3O02 - chain A; structure by X-ray diffraction, 1.90 A resolution.

== Chain A ==
Protein: Cell invasion protein sipD
Source organism: Salmonella enterica
Reference sequence: Q56026 (SIPD_SALTY); residues 39-343 here = UniProt positions 39-343
Amino-acid sequence (308 residues; each row starts with the number of its first residue):
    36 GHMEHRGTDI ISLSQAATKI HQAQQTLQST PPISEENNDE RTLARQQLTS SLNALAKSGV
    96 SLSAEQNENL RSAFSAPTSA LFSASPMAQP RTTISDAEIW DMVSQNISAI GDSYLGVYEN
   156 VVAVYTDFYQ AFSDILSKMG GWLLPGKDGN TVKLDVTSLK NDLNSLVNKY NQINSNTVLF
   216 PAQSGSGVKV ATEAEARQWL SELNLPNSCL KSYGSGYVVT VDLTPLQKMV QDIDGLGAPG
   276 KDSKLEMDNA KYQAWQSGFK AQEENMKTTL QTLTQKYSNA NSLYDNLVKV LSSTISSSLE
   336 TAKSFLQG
Disordered / not traced: 110-133, 343
Sequence notes: expression tag (36-38)
Bound ions: Ni2+: Gly-36, His-37
Reported in the primary citation:
  - binding site for chenodeoxycholic acid: Arg-41, Ile-45, Asn-104, Ala-108, Leu-318, Asn-321, Leu-322, Lys-338, Phe-340

== Overview ==
Gly-36 and His-37 coordinate Ni2+. The paper reports a binding site for chenodeoxycholic acid at Arg-41,
Ile-45 and Asn-104 among others.
Chain A is Cell invasion protein sipD (Salmonella enterica); the structure, The Crystal Structure of the
Salmonella Type III Secretion System Tip Protein SipD in Complex with ..., was determined by X-ray diffraction
together with 3NZZ, 3O00 and 3O01 from the same study.
